1LFU - chains B and P of the 3 polymer chains in the assembly; structure by solution NMR.

== Chain B ==
Molecule: 14-nt DNA strand
Sequence (14 nucleotides; numbered 15 to 28; the number before each row is that of its first residue):
    15 GGGCAATCAT GCGC

== Chain P ==
Protein: homeobox protein PBX1
Source organism: Mus musculus
Notes: fragment: homeodomain AND conserved C-terminus
UniProt: P41778 (PBX1_MOUSE); the construct lacks a stretch of the UniProt sequence, so the offset changes along the chain: 1-23 = UniProt 233-255; 24-78 = UniProt 259-313
Amino-acid sequence (82 residues; each row starts with the number of its first residue; a row labelled like 23A-23C holds insertion residues (23A, then the next letters in order); numbering starts at 0):
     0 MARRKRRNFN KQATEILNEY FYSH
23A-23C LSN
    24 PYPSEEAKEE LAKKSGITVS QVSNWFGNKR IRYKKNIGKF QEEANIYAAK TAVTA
Construct notes: initiating methionine (0); engineered mutation Ser38 (Cys273 in P41778)
Curated features (UniProtKB/Swiss-Prot):
  - DNA-binding region: Ala1 to Ile60 (Homeobox)
  - site: Asn51 (Required for binding to the NFIL3 promoter)

== Interface between chain B and chain P ==
Residue-residue contacts (17):
  DG17(B) - Pro24(P)  phosphate contact
  DG17(B) - Tyr25(P)  phosphate contact
  DC18(B) - Pro24(P)  phosphate contact
  DC18(B) - Arg53(P)  phosphate contact
  DC18(B) - Ile54(P)  sugar contact
  DA19(B) - Arg53(P)  phosphate contact
  DA19(B) - Ile54(P)  phosphate contact
  DA23(B) - Arg2(P)  phosphate contact
  DA23(B) - Arg3(P)  sugar contact
  DA23(B) - Lys4(P)  base contact
  DT24(B) - Met0(P)  phosphate contact
  DT24(B) - Ala1(P)  phosphate contact
  DT24(B) - Arg2(P)  phosphate contact
  DT24(B) - Arg3(P)  sugar contact
  DT24(B) - Lys4(P)  base contact
  DG25(B) - Met0(P)  phosphate contact
  DG25(B) - Lys4(P)  sugar contact
Also at the interface, not in a pair above, chain B (7 interface residues in all): DA20
Also at the interface, not in a pair above, chain P (11 interface residues in all): Gly50, Asn51

== Summary ==
7 residues of chain B and 11 residues of chain P are in contact. Curated annotation (UniProt) lists a
DNA-binding region on chain P.
Chain B is a 14-nt DNA strand and chain P is homeobox protein PBX1 (Mus musculus); the structure, NMR Solution
Structure of the Extended PBX Homeodomain Bound to DNA, was determined by solution NMR.
